Entry 8QN8 (electron microscopy, 3.14 A resolution); this record covers chains F and J of the 8 polymer chains in the assembly.

== Chain F ==
Name: RNA polymerase sigma factor SigA
Source organism: Mycolicibacterium smegmatis MC2 155
Reference sequence: A0QW02 (A0QW02_MYCS2); residues 1-466 here = UniProt positions 1-466
Sequence (466 residues; row label = number of the first residue in the row):
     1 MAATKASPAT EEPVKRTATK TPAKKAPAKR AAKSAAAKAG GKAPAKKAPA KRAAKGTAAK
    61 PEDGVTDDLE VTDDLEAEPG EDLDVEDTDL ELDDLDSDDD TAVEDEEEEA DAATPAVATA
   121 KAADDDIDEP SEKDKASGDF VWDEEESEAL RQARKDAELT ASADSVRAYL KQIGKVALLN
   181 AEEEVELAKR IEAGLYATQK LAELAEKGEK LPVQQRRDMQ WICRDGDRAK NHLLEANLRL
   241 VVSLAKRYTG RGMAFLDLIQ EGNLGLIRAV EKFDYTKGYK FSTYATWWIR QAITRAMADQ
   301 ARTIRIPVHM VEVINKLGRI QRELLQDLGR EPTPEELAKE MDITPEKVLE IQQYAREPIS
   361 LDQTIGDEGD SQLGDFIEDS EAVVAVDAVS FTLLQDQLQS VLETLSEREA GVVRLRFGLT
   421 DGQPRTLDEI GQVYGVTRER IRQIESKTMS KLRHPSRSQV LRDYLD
Unresolved in the structure: 1-138, 203-211, 301-466
What the authors report for this chain:
  - conformationally variable residues (order/disorder transition): Phe140

== Chain J ==
Name: RNA polymerase-binding protein RbpA
Source organism: Mycolicibacterium smegmatis MC2 155
Reference sequence: A0QZ11 (RBPA_MYCS2); residue numbers follow UniProt; this construct covers 1-114
Sequence (114 residues; each row starts with the number of its first residue):
     1 MADRVLRGSR LGAVSYETDR NHDLAPRQVA RYRTDNGEEF DVPFADDAEI PGTWLCRNGL
    61 EGTLIEGDVP EPKKVKPPRT HWDMLLERRS VEELEELLKE RLDLIKAKRR GTGS
Unresolved in the structure: 1-81, 108-114

== How chain F and chain J interact ==
Residue-residue contacts (8):
  Leu195(F) with Trp82(J), hydrophobic; Leu85(J), hydrophobic
  Tyr196(F) with Leu94(J); Glu95(J)
  Asp218(F) with Leu102(J)
  Ile222(F) with Arg101(J)
  Lys272(F) with Met84(J)
  Asp274(F) with Arg88(J)
Also at the interface, not in a pair above, chain F (8 interface residues in all): Lys189, Ala193
Also at the interface, not in a pair above, chain J (10 interface residues in all): Leu97, Leu98

== Summary ==
Chain F and chain J form an interface of 8 and 10 residues respectively. The paper reports conformational
variability at Phe140(F).
Here chain F is RNA polymerase sigma factor SigA and chain J is RNA polymerase-binding protein RbpA, both from
Mycolicibacterium smegmatis MC2 155. Entry 8QN8 (Mycobacterium smegmatis RNA polymerase in complex with HelD,
SigA and RbpA in State II) was determined by electron microscopy, deposited together with 8Q3I, 8QTI, 8QU6,
8R2M, 8R3M, 8R6P and 8R6R.
